7VTI - chains A and B; structure by X-ray diffraction, 1.89 A resolution.

[Chain A]
Name: Cas13bt3
Organism: Planctomycetes bacterium
Reference sequence: A0A660UUL5 (A0A660UUL5_9BACT); numbering as in UniProt (aligned over 1-775)
Amino-acid sequence (777 residues; row label = number of the first residue in the row; numbers below 1 keep their minus sign (Gly-1 is residue -1)):
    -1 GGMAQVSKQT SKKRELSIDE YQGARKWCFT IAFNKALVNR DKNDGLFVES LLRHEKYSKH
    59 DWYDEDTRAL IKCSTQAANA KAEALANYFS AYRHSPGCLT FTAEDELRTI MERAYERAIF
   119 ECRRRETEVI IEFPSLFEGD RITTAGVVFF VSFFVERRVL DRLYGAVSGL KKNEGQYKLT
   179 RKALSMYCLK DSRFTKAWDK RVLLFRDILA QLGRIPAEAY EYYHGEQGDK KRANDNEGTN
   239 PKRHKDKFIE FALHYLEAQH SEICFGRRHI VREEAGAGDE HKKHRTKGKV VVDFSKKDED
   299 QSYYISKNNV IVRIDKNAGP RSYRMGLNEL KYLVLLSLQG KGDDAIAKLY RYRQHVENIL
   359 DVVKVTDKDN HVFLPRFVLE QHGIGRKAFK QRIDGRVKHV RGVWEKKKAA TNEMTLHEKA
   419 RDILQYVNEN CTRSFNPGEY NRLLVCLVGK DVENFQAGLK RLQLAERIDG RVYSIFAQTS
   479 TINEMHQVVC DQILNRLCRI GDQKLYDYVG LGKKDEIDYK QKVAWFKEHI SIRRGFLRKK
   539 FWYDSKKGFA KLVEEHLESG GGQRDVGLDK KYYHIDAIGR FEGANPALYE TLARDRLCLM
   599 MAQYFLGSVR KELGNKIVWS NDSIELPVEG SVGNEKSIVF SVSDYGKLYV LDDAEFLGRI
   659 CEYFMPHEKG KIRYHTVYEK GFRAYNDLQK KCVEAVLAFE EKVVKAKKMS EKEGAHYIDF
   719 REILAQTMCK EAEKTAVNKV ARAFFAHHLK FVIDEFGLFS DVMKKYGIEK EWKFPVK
Not modelled in the structure: -1 to 13, 225-237, 271-283
Sequence notes: expression tag (-1 to 0); engineered mutation Ala84 (Arg in A0A660UUL5), Ala89 (His in A0A660UUL5), Ala739 (Arg in A0A660UUL5), Ala744 (His in A0A660UUL5)
Modified residues: Mse1 (selenomethionine); Mse109, Mse184, Mse323, Mse412, Mse483, Mse598, Mse599, Mse663, Mse707, Mse726, Mse761 (selenomethionine; parent Met)
What the authors report for this chain:
  - binding site for crRNA (chain B): His58, Arg115, Lys287, Ile309, Ser320, Lys329, Tyr350, Phe371, Pro373, Trp402, His415, Glu427, Pro435, Asn439, Tyr506, Phe524, His527, Ile528, Ser529, Arg578, Phe579, Tyr587
  - conformationally variable residues (order/disorder transition): Arg608 to Ile615, Lys703 to Glu729
  - mutagenesis - K645A: decreased catalytic activity
  - mutagenesis - E172R, E172R/E297F, E297F: increased catalytic activity
  - mutagenesis - E172R/E297F: increased signaling

[Chain B]
Molecule: crRNA
Sequence (41 nucleotides; numbered -4 to 36; the number before each row is that of its first residue; numbers below 1 keep their minus sign (U-4 is residue -4)):
    -4 UGUAUGCUGG AGCAGCCCCC GAUUUGUGGG GUGAUUACAG C
Not modelled in the structure: -4
Metal / ion sites: Mg2+ site 1: G4, G5, U31; Mg2+ site 2: G7, G10, G26, U27

[How chain A and chain B interact]
Contacting residue pairs - 146 pairs, chain A then chain B:
  Tyr55(A) - U-2(B)  hydrogen bond to the sugar
  Tyr55(A) - A-1(B)  phosphate contact
  Ser56(A) - U-2(B)  hydrogen bond to the base
  Ser56(A) - A-1(B)  phosphate contact
  Lys57(A) - A-1(B)  hydrogen bond to the phosphate
  His58(A) - U-2(B)  base contact
  His58(A) - A-1(B)  salt bridge to the phosphate
  His58(A) - U0(B)  salt bridge to the phosphate
  Arg115(A) - U0(B)  hydrogen bond to the base
  Phe118(A) - U0(B)  base contact
  Arg122(A) - U-2(B)  hydrogen bond to the base
  Arg122(A) - U0(B)  salt bridge to the phosphate
  Arg123(A) - A-1(B)  base contact
  Lys243(A) - G-3(B)  salt bridge to the phosphate
  Lys243(A) - U-2(B)  base contact
  Asp244(A) - G-3(B)  base contact
  Lys245(A) - G-3(B)  base contact
  Phe246(A) - G-3(B)  base contact
  Ile247(A) - G-3(B)  hydrogen bond to the base
  Glu248(A) - G-3(B)  hydrogen bond to the base
  Arg266(A) - U-2(B)  hydrogen bond to the sugar
  Lys285(A) - U0(B)  sugar contact
  Lys285(A) - G1(B)  salt bridge to the phosphate
  Val290(A) - A32(B)  sugar contact
  Tyr302(A) - U31(B)  sugar contact
  Tyr302(A) - A32(B)  hydrogen bond to the phosphate
  Ile303(A) - G-3(B)  sugar contact
  Ile303(A) - U-2(B)  phosphate contact
  Ser304(A) - G-3(B)  sugar contact
  Ser304(A) - U-2(B)  phosphate contact
  Ser304(A) - U31(B)  hydrogen bond to the phosphate
  Lys305(A) - G-3(B)  hydrogen bond to the sugar
  Lys305(A) - U-2(B)  salt bridge to the phosphate
  Lys305(A) - A-1(B)  salt bridge to the phosphate
  Lys305(A) - G10(B)  hydrogen bond to the sugar
  Lys305(A) - U30(B)  sugar contact
  Asn306(A) - G-3(B)  hydrogen bond to the sugar
  Asn306(A) - G10(B)  phosphate contact
  Asn306(A) - C11(B)  hydrogen bond to the phosphate
  Asn307(A) - A9(B)  hydrogen bond to the sugar
  Asn307(A) - G10(B)  hydrogen bond to the sugar
  Ile309(A) - A32(B)  base contact
  Ser320(A) - A32(B)  hydrogen bond to the base
  Tyr321(A) - A32(B)  base contact
  Arg322(A) - C8(B)  base contact
  Arg322(A) - A9(B)  hydrogen bond to the base
  Arg322(A) - A32(B)  salt bridge to the phosphate
  Gly324(A) - A9(B)  sugar contact
  Gly324(A) - G10(B)  sugar contact
  Asn326(A) - G10(B)  phosphate contact
  Lys329(A) - U20(B)  hydrogen bond to the base
  Tyr330(A) - G21(B)  hydrogen bond to the phosphate
  Tyr350(A) - C8(B)  sugar contact
  Val370(A) - C8(B)  sugar contact
  Val370(A) - U22(B)  base contact
  Phe371(A) - C8(B)  sugar contact
  Phe371(A) - U22(B)  base contact
  Leu372(A) - C8(B)  sugar contact
  Pro373(A) - G7(B)  phosphate contact
  Pro373(A) - C8(B)  sugar contact
  Arg374(A) - G7(B)  hydrogen bond to the phosphate
  Arg374(A) - C8(B)  salt bridge to the phosphate
  Arg374(A) - G26(B)  base contact
  Arg374(A) - U27(B)  hydrogen bond to the base
  Phe375(A) - A6(B)  phosphate contact
  Phe375(A) - G7(B)  hydrogen bond to the phosphate
  Lys385(A) - G26(B)  salt bridge to the phosphate
  Gln389(A) - G26(B)  hydrogen bond to the phosphate
  Gly393(A) - U27(B)  phosphate contact
  Arg394(A) - G7(B)  base contact
  Arg394(A) - U27(B)  salt bridge to the phosphate
  Arg394(A) - G28(B)  hydrogen bond to the sugar
  His397(A) - U27(B)  sugar contact
  Val398(A) - G28(B)  base contact
  Trp402(A) - G28(B)  hydrogen bond to the base
  His415(A) - A-1(B)  phosphate contact
  His415(A) - U0(B)  salt bridge to the phosphate
  Arg419(A) - A-1(B)  base contact
  Arg419(A) - U0(B)  salt bridge to the phosphate
  Gln423(A) - G28(B)  hydrogen bond to the base
  Asn426(A) - G1(B)  hydrogen bond to the sugar
  Asn426(A) - C2(B)  phosphate contact
  Ser432(A) - C2(B)  sugar contact
  Phe433(A) - G1(B)  hydrogen bond to the sugar
  Pro435(A) - G1(B)  base contact
  Tyr438(A) - U0(B)  sugar contact
  Tyr438(A) - G1(B)  sugar contact
  Asn439(A) - U0(B)  hydrogen bond to the base
  Leu442(A) - U0(B)  base contact
  Tyr506(A) - G28(B)  hydrogen bond to the base
  Val507(A) - G28(B)  sugar contact
  Gly508(A) - G28(B)  sugar contact
  Lys511(A) - G4(B)  phosphate contact
  Lys511(A) - G5(B)  phosphate contact
  Lys511(A) - G28(B)  phosphate contact
  Lys511(A) - A29(B)  salt bridge to the phosphate
  Lys512(A) - G4(B)  phosphate contact
  Asp513(A) - G5(B)  sugar contact
  Ile515(A) - G4(B)  sugar contact
  Ile515(A) - G5(B)  sugar contact
  Lys520(A) - G5(B)  hydrogen bond to the phosphate
  Lys520(A) - A6(B)  salt bridge to the phosphate
  Trp523(A) - G5(B)  base contact
  Trp523(A) - A6(B)  sugar contact
  Trp523(A) - C33(B)  hydrogen bond to the sugar
  Phe524(A) - C8(B)  base contact
  Glu526(A) - A32(B)  base contact
  His527(A) - C8(B)  base contact
  His527(A) - A32(B)  base contact
  His527(A) - C33(B)  sugar contact
  Ile528(A) - C8(B)  base contact
  Ile528(A) - A32(B)  hydrogen bond to the base
  Ser529(A) - C8(B)  hydrogen bond to the base
  Ser529(A) - A9(B)  sugar contact
  Ile530(A) - C8(B)  sugar contact
  Ile530(A) - A9(B)  sugar contact
  Arg531(A) - C8(B)  hydrogen bond to the sugar
  Arg531(A) - A9(B)  salt bridge to the phosphate
  Arg531(A) - U22(B)  base contact
  Arg532(A) - A9(B)  hydrogen bond to the phosphate
  Arg532(A) - G10(B)  salt bridge to the phosphate
  Arg532(A) - C11(B)  salt bridge to the phosphate
  Arg532(A) - U22(B)  base contact
  Gly533(A) - U22(B)  phosphate contact
  Phe534(A) - U22(B)  base contact
  Arg536(A) - G21(B)  phosphate contact
  Arg536(A) - U22(B)  phosphate contact
  Lys537(A) - U22(B)  hydrogen bond to the base
  Gly546(A) - G21(B)  phosphate contact
  Phe547(A) - U20(B)  sugar contact
  Phe547(A) - G21(B)  hydrogen bond to the phosphate
  Lys549(A) - U18(B)  hydrogen bond to the sugar
  Lys549(A) - U19(B)  salt bridge to the phosphate
  His572(A) - U19(B)  hydrogen bond to the base
  Arg578(A) - U18(B)  salt bridge to the phosphate
  Arg578(A) - U19(B)  hydrogen bond to the base
  Phe579(A) - A17(B)  stacking on the base
  Phe579(A) - U18(B)  phosphate contact
  Phe579(A) - U19(B)  base contact
  Pro584(A) - U19(B)  base contact
  Pro584(A) - U20(B)  base contact
  Ala585(A) - U20(B)  base contact
  Tyr587(A) - U18(B)  phosphate contact
  Tyr587(A) - U19(B)  stacking on the base
  Glu588(A) - U20(B)  hydrogen bond to the sugar
  Arg592(A) - U20(B)  base contact
Also at the interface, not in a pair above, chain A (96 interface residues in all): Trp60, His242, Thr284, Lys287, Mse323, Leu325, Glu427, Asn434, Asn583
Also at the interface, not in a pair above, chain B (29 interface residues in all): A34

[In short]
96 residues of chain A face 29 of chain B across their interface, with 43 hydrogen bonds, 20 salt bridges and
2 aromatic stacking contacts. Polar pairs include Ser56(A)-U-2(B), Arg115(A)-U0(B) and Arg122(A)-U-2(B). From
the paper: a binding site for crRNA (chain B) at His58(A), Arg115(A) and Lys287(A) among others; E172R,
E172R/E297F and E297F of chain A increase catalytic activity.
Here chain A is Cas13bt3 (Planctomycetes bacterium) and chain B is crRNA. Entry 7VTI (Crystal structure of the
Cas13bt3-crRNA binary complex) was determined by X-ray diffraction together with 7VTN from the same study.
